PDB entry 1VF5 | X-ray diffraction, 3.00 A resolution | chains C and G of the 16 polymer chains in the assembly

== Chain C ==
Molecule: Cytochrome F
Source organism: Mastigocladus laminosus
Reference sequence: P83793 (CYF_MASLA); numbering as in UniProt (aligned over 1-289)
Amino-acid sequence (289 residues; row label = number of the first residue in the row):
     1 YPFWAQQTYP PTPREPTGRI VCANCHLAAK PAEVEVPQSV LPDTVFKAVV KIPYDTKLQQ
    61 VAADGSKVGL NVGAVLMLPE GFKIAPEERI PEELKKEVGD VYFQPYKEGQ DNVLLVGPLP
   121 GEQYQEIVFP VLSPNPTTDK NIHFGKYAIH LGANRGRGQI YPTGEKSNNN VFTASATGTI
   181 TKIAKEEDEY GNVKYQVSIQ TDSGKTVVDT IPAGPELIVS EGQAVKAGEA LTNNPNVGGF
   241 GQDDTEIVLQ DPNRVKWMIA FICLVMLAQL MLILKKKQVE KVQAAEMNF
Not modelled in the structure: 287-289
Covalent attachments: heme (HEM) linked to Cys22, Cys25
Ion coordination: heme Fe: Tyr1, His26
Ligand contacts: heme (HEM): Tyr1, Pro2, Trp4, Ala5, Tyr9, Val21, His26, Gln60, Gly69, Leu70, Asn71, Val72, Gly73, Ala74, Val75, Leu115, Leu119, Gly152, Asn154, Gly156, Arg157, Gly158, Ile160, Tyr161, Pro162
Reported in the primary citation:
  - heme coordination: His26

== Chain G ==
Molecule: Protein pet G
Source organism: Mastigocladus laminosus
Reference sequence: P83797 (PETG_MASLA); numbering as in UniProt (aligned over 1-37)
Amino-acid sequence (37 residues; numbered 1 to 37; the number before each row is that of its first residue):
     1 MVEPLLDGLV LGLVFATLGG LFYAAYQQYK RPNELGG
Not modelled in the structure: 1-8, 32-37
Ligand contacts: beta-carotene (BCR): Phe22, Ala24, Ala25, Gln28, Tyr29

== How chain C and chain G interact ==
Contacting residue pairs (26; chain C residue first):
  Gln38(C) - Phe15(G)
  Leu41(C) - Leu9(G)  hydrophobic
  Leu41(C) - Leu11(G)  hydrophobic
  Val255(C) - Val14(G)  hydrophobic
  Met258(C) - Val14(G)
  Ile259(C) - Leu13(G)  hydrophobic
  Ile259(C) - Val14(G)
  Ile259(C) - Thr17(G)
  Ile262(C) - Thr17(G)
  Ile262(C) - Leu21(G)  hydrophobic
  Val265(C) - Leu21(G)  hydrophobic
  Met266(C) - Gly20(G)
  Met266(C) - Leu21(G)  hydrophobic
  Met266(C) - Tyr23(G)
  Gln269(C) - Tyr23(G)
  Gln269(C) - Ala24(G)  hydrogen bond (side chain-backbone)
  Gln269(C) - Gln27(G)
  Leu270(C) - Tyr23(G)
  Leu270(C) - Gln27(G)  hydrogen bond (backbone-side chain)
  Ile273(C) - Gln27(G)
  Ile273(C) - Lys30(G)
  Ile273(C) - Arg31(G)
  Lys277(C) - Lys30(G)  hydrogen bond (side chain-backbone)
  Lys277(C) - Arg31(G)
  Gln278(C) - Lys30(G)
  Gln278(C) - Arg31(G)
Other interface residues (no listed pair), chain C (15 interface residues in all): Gln250, Leu274
Other interface residues (no listed pair), chain G (15 interface residues in all): Val10, Gln28

== Summary ==
The chain C/chain G interface involves 15 residues from each chain; the contacts include 3 hydrogen bonds.
Among the polar pairs are Gln269(C)-Ala24(G), Leu270(C)-Gln27(G) and Lys277(C)-Lys30(G). Chain G binds
beta-carotene. Covalently linked heme: at Cys25(C). Tyr1(C) and His26(C) form the heme Fe site. From the
paper: heme coordination by His26(C).
Chain C is Cytochrome F and chain G is Protein pet G, both from Mastigocladus laminosus; the structure,
Crystal Structure of Cytochrome b6f Complex from M.laminosus, was determined by X-ray diffraction.
